PDB entry 5AVB | X-ray diffraction, 2.40 A resolution | chains A and J of the 10 polymer chains in the assembly

# Chain A
Molecule: Histone H3.1
Organism: Homo sapiens
Reference sequence: P68431 (H31_HUMAN); residues 0-135 here correspond to UniProt positions 1-136 (UniProt number = residue number + 1)
Chain sequence (139 residues; row label = number of the first residue in the row; numbers below 1 keep their minus sign (Gly-3 is residue -3)):
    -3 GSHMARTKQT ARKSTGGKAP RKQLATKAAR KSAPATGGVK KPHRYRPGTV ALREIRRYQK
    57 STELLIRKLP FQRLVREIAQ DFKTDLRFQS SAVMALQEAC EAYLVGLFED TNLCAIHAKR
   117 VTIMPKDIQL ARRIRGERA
Disordered / not traced: -3 to 36
Differences from the reference sequence: expression tag (-3 to -1)
Swiss-Prot annotation at these positions:
  - modified residue: Arg2 (Asymmetric dimethylarginine), Thr3 (Phosphothreonine), Lys4 (Allysine), Gln5 (5-glutamyl dopamine), Thr6 (Phosphothreonine), Arg8 (Citrulline), Lys9 (N6,N6,N6-trimethyllysine), Ser10 (ADP-ribosylserine), Thr11 (Phosphothreonine), Lys14 (N6-(2-hydroxyisobutyryl)lysine), Arg17 (Asymmetric dimethylarginine), Lys18 (N6-(2-hydroxyisobutyryl)lysine), Lys23 (N6-(2-hydroxyisobutyryl)lysine), Arg26 (Citrulline), Lys27 (N6,N6,N6-trimethyllysine), Ser28 (ADP-ribosylserine), Lys36 (N6,N6,N6-trimethyllysine), Lys37 (N6-methyllysine), Tyr41 (Phosphotyrosine), Lys56 (N6,N6,N6-trimethyllysine) and 8 more in UniProt
  - lipidation: Lys18 (N6-decanoyllysine)

# Chain J
Molecule: 147-nt DNA strand
Sequence (147 nucleotides; row label = number of the first residue in the row; numbers below 1 keep their minus sign (DA-73 is residue -73)):
   -73 ATCAATATCC ACCTGCAGAT ACTACCAAAA GTGTATTTGG AAACTGCTCC ATCAAAAGGC
   -13 ATGTTCAGCT GGATTCCAGC TGAACATGCC TTTTGATGGA GCAGTTTCCA AATACACTTT
    47 TGGTAGTATC TGCAGGTGGA TATTGAT
Ion coordination: Mn2+ site 1: DG-35, DG-34; Mn2+ site 2 near DG-3 (its only coordinating residue here); Mn2+ site 3 near DG5 (its only coordinating residue here); Mn2+ site 4 near DG27 (its only coordinating residue here); Mn2+ site 5 near DG48 (its only coordinating residue here); Mn2+ site 6 near DG61 (its only coordinating residue here)

# Interface between chain A and chain J
Residue-residue contacts (30):
  His39(A) with DA-69(J), phosphate contact; DT-68(J), phosphate contact
  Arg40(A) with DG8(J), base contact; DA9(J), hydrogen bond to the base; DA10(J), hydrogen bond to the sugar
  Tyr41(A) with DT-68(J), sugar contact; DA-67(J), sugar contact; DA9(J), sugar contact; DA10(J), hydrogen bond to the phosphate
  Arg42(A) with DA9(J), sugar contact
  Pro43(A) with DG8(J), phosphate contact; DA9(J), sugar contact
  Gly44(A) with DG8(J), hydrogen bond to the phosphate; DA9(J), hydrogen bond to the phosphate
  Thr45(A) with DA9(J), phosphate contact
  Val46(A) with DA9(J), hydrogen bond to the phosphate; DA10(J), phosphate contact
  Ala47(A) with DA9(J), hydrogen bond to the phosphate
  Arg49(A) with DA-67(J), phosphate contact; DT-66(J), salt bridge to the phosphate
  Arg63(A) with DT17(J), hydrogen bond to the phosphate; DT18(J), salt bridge to the phosphate
  Lys64(A) with DT18(J), hydrogen bond to the phosphate
  Leu65(A) with DT17(J), phosphate contact; DT18(J), hydrogen bond to the phosphate
  Pro66(A) with DT17(J), sugar contact
  Arg69(A) with DT17(J), salt bridge to the phosphate
  Asp81(A) with DG27(J), phosphate contact
  Arg83(A) with DA26(J), sugar contact; DG27(J), sugar contact
Also at the interface, not in a pair above, chain A (19 interface residues in all): Glu50, Lys115
Also at the interface, not in a pair above, chain J (12 interface residues in all): DG-2

# Overview
19 residues of chain A face 12 of chain J across their interface; the contacts include 10 hydrogen bonds and 3
salt bridges. Polar pairs include Arg40(A)-DA9(J), Arg40(A)-DA10(J) and Tyr41(A)-DA10(J). DG-35(J) and
DG-34(J) coordinate Mn2+ site 1.
Chain A is Histone H3.1 (Homo sapiens) and chain J is a 147-nt DNA strand; the structure, human nucleosome
core particle, was determined by X-ray diffraction, deposited together with 5AV5, 5AV6, 5AV8, 5AV9 and 5AVC.
